3UIP - chains A and C of the 4 polymer chains in the assembly; structure by X-ray diffraction, 2.29 A resolution.

# Chain A
Molecule: SUMO-conjugating enzyme UBC9
From: Homo sapiens
Notes: EC 6.3.2.-
UniProtKB: P63279 (UBC9_HUMAN); residue numbers follow UniProt; this construct covers 1-158
Amino-acid sequence (158 residues; numbered 1 to 158; the number before each row is that of its first residue):
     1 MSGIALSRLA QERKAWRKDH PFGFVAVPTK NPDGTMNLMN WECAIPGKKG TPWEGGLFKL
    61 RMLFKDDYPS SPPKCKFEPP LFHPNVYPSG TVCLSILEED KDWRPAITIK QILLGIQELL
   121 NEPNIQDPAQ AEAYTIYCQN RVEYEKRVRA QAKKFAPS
Unresolved in the structure: 1
Modified residues: Cys93 (3-sulfinoalanine; CSD); Cys138 (s,s-(2-hydroxyethyl)thiocysteine; CME)
What the authors report for this chain:
  - catalytic residues: Asn85

# Chain C
Molecule: Ran GTPase-activating protein 1
From: Homo sapiens
UniProtKB: P46060 (RAGP1_HUMAN); numbering as in UniProt (aligned over 419-587)
Amino-acid sequence (171 residues; numbered 417 to 587; the number before each row is that of its first residue):
   417 SLTGEPAPVL SSPPPADVST FLAFPSPEKL LRLGPKSSVL IAQQTDTSDP EKVVSAFLKV
   477 SSVFKDEATV RMAVQDAVDA LMQKAFNSSS FNSNTFLTRL LVHMGLLKSE DKVKAIANLY
   537 GPLMALNHMV QQDYFPKALA PLLLAFVTKP NSALESCSFA RHSLLQTLYK V
Unresolved in the structure: 417-431
Differences from the reference sequence: expression tag (417-418)
What the authors report for this chain:
  - post-translational modification sites: Lys524

# Chain A / chain C interface
Residue-residue contacts (27; chain A residue first):
  Lys74(A) - Glu526(C)  salt bridge
  Tyr87(A) - Lys524(C)
  Tyr87(A) - Ser525(C)  hydrogen bond (side chain-backbone)
  Tyr87(A) - Glu526(C)  hydrogen bond (side chain-backbone)
  Ser89(A) - Glu526(C)  hydrogen bond
  Thr91(A) - Glu526(C)  hydrogen bond
  Cys93(A) - Lys524(C)
  Gln126(A) - Lys565(C)  hydrogen bond (backbone-side chain)
  Asp127(A) - Lys524(C)  salt bridge
  Pro128(A) - Leu523(C)
  Pro128(A) - Lys524(C)
  Pro128(A) - Phe562(C)  hydrophobic
  Pro128(A) - Lys565(C)
  Ala129(A) - Lys524(C)
  Ala131(A) - Leu558(C)
  Ala131(A) - Phe562(C)  hydrophobic
  Glu132(A) - Asn510(C)
  Glu132(A) - Thr514(C)
  Glu132(A) - Leu558(C)
  Tyr134(A) - Ala561(C)  hydrophobic
  Tyr134(A) - Phe562(C)  hydrophobic
  Tyr134(A) - Lys565(C)
  Thr135(A) - Pro557(C)
  Thr135(A) - Leu558(C)
  Thr135(A) - Ala561(C)
  Gln139(A) - Pro557(C)  hydrogen bond (side chain-backbone)
  Gln139(A) - Ala561(C)
Interface residues without a listed pair, chain A (16 interface residues in all): Ile125, Gln130
Interface residues without a listed pair, chain C (13 interface residues in all): Leu517, Leu560
The authors on this interface:
  - interface residues, chain C: Lys524(C)

# In short
16 residues of chain A and 13 residues of chain C are in contact, with 6 hydrogen bonds and 2 salt bridges.
Polar pairs include Lys74(A)-Glu526(C), Asp127(A)-Lys524(C) and Tyr87(A)-Ser525(C). The paper reports the
catalytic residue Asn85(A); the interface residue Lys524(C).
Chain A is SUMO-conjugating enzyme UBC9 and chain C is Ran GTPase-activating protein 1, both from Homo
sapiens; the structure, Complex between human RanGAP1-SUMO1, UBC9 and the IR1 domain from RanBP2 containing
IR2 Motif II, was determined by X-ray diffraction together with 3UIN and 3UIO from the same study.
